Entry 2BK3 (X-ray diffraction, 1.80 A resolution); this record covers chains A and B.

# Chain A (and B)
Name: Amine oxidase [flavin-containing] B
Source organism: Homo sapiens
Notes: EC 1.4.3.4; chain B of this document is another copy of the same molecule, construct and numbering; everything in this record applies to it too
UniProt: P27338 (AOFB_HUMAN); residues 2-520 here correspond to UniProt positions 1-519 (UniProt number = residue number - 1)
Amino-acid sequence (520 residues; numbered 1 to 520; the number before each row is that of its first residue):
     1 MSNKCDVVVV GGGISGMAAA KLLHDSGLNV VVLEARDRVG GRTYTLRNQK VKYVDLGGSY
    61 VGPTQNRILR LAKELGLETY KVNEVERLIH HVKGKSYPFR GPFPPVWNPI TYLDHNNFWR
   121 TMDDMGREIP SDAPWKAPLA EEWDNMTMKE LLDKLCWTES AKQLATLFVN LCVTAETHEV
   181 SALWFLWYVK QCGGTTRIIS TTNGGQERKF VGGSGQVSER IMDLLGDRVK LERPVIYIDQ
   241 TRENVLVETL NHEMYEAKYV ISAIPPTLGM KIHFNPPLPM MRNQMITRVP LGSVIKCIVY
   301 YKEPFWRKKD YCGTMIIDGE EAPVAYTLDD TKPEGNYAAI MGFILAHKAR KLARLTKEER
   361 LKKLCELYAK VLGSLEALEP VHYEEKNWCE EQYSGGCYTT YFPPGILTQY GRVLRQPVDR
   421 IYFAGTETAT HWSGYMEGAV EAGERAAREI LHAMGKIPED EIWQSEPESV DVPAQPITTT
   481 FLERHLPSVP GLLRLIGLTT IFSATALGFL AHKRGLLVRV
Not modelled in the structure: 1-2, 502-520 (chain B: 1-2, 497-520)
Covalently attached groups: flavin-adenine dinucleotide (FAD) linked to Cys397
Small-molecule neighbours:
  - FAD (flavin-adenine dinucleotide): Val10, Gly11, Gly12, Gly13, Ile14, Ser15, Gly16, Leu33, Glu34, Ala35, Arg36, Gly40, Gly41, Arg42, Thr43, Leu56, Gly57, Gly58, Ser59, Tyr60, Arg233, Pro234, Val235, Ala263, Ile264, Pro265, Leu268, Ile272, Val294, Lys296, Phe343, Trp388, Tyr393, Tyr398, Gly425, Thr426, Gly434, Tyr435, Met436, Ala439
  - trans,trans-Farnesol (FOF; (2E,6E)-3,7,11-trimethyldodeca-2,6,10-trien-1-ol): Tyr60, Pro102, Pro104, Trp119, Leu164, Phe168, Leu171, Cys172, Ile198, Ile199, Gln206, Ile316, Tyr326, Phe343, Tyr398, Tyr435
What the authors report for this chain:
  - binding site for trans,trans-Farnesol: Ile199, Tyr326
  - conformationally variable residues (side-chain flip): Ile199
  - specificity-determining residues: Ile199
  - mutagenesis - I199F: abolished binding to trans,trans-Farnesol
  - mutagenesis - I199F: abolished binding to CSC
  - mutagenesis - I199F: abolished binding to DPB
  - mutagenesis - I199F: decreased catalytic activity

# How chain A and chain B interact
Pairs across the interface (90):
  Asn145(A) with Lys149(B); His178(B), hydrogen bond
  Lys149(A) with Asn145(B)
  Glu150(A) with Glu150(B)
  His178(A) with Asn145(B), hydrogen bond; Pro404(B); Gly405(B)
  Glu179(A) with Pro404(B)
  Val235(A) with His273(B)
  Ile236(A) with Ile236(B), hydrophobic; His273(B)
  Tyr237(A) with Leu250(B), hydrophobic
  Glu248(A) with His252(B), salt bridge
  Leu250(A) with Tyr237(B), hydrophobic
  His252(A) with Glu248(B), salt bridge; His252(B)
  Thr267(A) with Met270(B)
  Leu268(A) with Met270(B), hydrophobic
  Met270(A) with Thr267(B); Leu268(B), hydrophobic; Met270(B), hydrophobic; Lys271(B), hydrogen bond (backbone-side chain)
  Lys271(A) with Met270(B), hydrogen bond (side chain-backbone); Ile272(B), hydrogen bond (side chain-backbone); His273(B), hydrogen bond (backbone-side chain)
  Ile272(A) with Lys271(B), hydrogen bond (backbone-side chain)
  His273(A) with Val235(B); Ile236(B); Lys271(B), hydrogen bond (side chain-backbone); Gln392(B); Tyr393(B), hydrogen bond
  Phe274(A) with Gln392(B), hydrogen bond (backbone-side chain)
  Met280(A) with Ala353(B), hydrophobic; Asn387(B); Cys389(B), hydrophobic; Glu390(B)
  Met281(A) with Arg350(B)
  Asn283(A) with Cys389(B), hydrogen bond (side chain-backbone); Glu390(B); Glu391(B), hydrogen bond (side chain-backbone); Gln392(B)
  Gln284(A) with Leu291(B); Gly292(B), hydrogen bond (side chain-backbone); Ser293(B), hydrogen bond; Cys389(B), hydrogen bond; Gly395(B), hydrogen bond (side chain-backbone); Gly396(B)
  Thr287(A) with Thr287(B); Pro290(B)
  Arg288(A) with Pro290(B); Leu291(B), hydrogen bond (side chain-backbone); Ser293(B); Tyr401(B)
  Pro290(A) with Thr287(B); Arg288(B)
  Leu291(A) with Gln284(B); Arg288(B), hydrogen bond (backbone-side chain)
  Gly292(A) with Gln284(B), hydrogen bond (backbone-side chain)
  Ser293(A) with Gln284(B), hydrogen bond; Arg288(B); Tyr410(B)
  His347(A) with Gln409(B)
  Arg350(A) with Met281(B); Gln409(B), hydrogen bond; Tyr410(B), hydrogen bond
  Ala353(A) with Met280(B), hydrophobic
  Asn387(A) with Met280(B)
  Cys389(A) with Met280(B), hydrophobic; Asn283(B), hydrogen bond (backbone-side chain); Gln284(B), hydrogen bond
  Glu390(A) with Met280(B); Asn283(B)
  Glu391(A) with Asn283(B), hydrogen bond (backbone-side chain)
  Gln392(A) with Ile272(B); His273(B); Phe274(B), hydrogen bond (side chain-backbone); Asn283(B)
  Tyr393(A) with His273(B), hydrogen bond
  Gly395(A) with Gln284(B), hydrogen bond (backbone-side chain)
  Gly396(A) with Gln284(B)
  Tyr401(A) with Arg288(B); Ile406(B)
  Pro404(A) with His178(B); Glu179(B); Pro404(B), hydrophobic
  Gly405(A) with His178(B)
  Gln409(A) with His347(B); Arg350(B), hydrogen bond
  Tyr410(A) with Ser293(B); Arg350(B), hydrogen bond
Other interface residues (no listed pair), chain A (49 interface residues in all): Thr147, Pro234, Pro277, Pro403, Ile406
Other interface residues (no listed pair), chain B (50 interface residues in all): Thr147, Pro234, Pro277, Leu278, Pro403

# Overview
Chain A and chain B form an interface of 49 and 50 residues respectively, with 30 hydrogen bonds and 2 salt
bridges. Polar pairs include Glu248(A)-His252(B), Asn145(A)-His178(B) and Met270(A)-Lys271(B). Ligands of
chain A: trans,trans-Farnesol. From the paper: a binding site for trans,trans-Farnesol at Ile199(A) and
Tyr326(A); I199F of chain A abolishes binding to trans,trans-Farnesol.
Chain A and chain B are both Amine oxidase [flavin-containing] B (Homo sapiens); the structure, Human
Monoamine Oxidase B in complex with Farnesol, was determined by X-ray diffraction (same publication as 2BK4
and 2BK5).
